PDB entry 8XHK | X-ray diffraction, 2.79 A resolution | chains C and A

Chain C (and A):
Name: Aminotransferase class I/II-fold pyridoxal phosphate-dependent enzyme
Organism: Streptomyces albogriseolus 1-36
Notes: chain A of this document is another copy of the same molecule, construct and numbering; everything in this record applies to it too
UniProtKB: A0A6B9KSL0 (A0A6B9KSL0_STRAO); residues 11-407 here = UniProt positions 11-407
Chain sequence (397 residues; each row starts with the number of its first residue):
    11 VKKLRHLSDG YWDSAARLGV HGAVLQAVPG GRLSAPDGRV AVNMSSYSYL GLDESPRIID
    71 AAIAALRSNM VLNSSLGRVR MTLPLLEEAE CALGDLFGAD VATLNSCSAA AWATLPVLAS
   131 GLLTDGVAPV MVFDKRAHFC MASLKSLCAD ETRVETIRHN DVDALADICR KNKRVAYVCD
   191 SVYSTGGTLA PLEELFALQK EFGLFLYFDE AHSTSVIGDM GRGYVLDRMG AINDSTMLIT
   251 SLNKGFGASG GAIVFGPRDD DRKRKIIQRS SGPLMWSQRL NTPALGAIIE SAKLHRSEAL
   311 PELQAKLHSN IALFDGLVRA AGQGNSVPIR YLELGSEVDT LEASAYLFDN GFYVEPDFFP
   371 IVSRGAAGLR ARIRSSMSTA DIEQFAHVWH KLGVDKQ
Not modelled in the structure: 11-12, 406-407 (chain A: 365, 406-407)
Differences from the reference sequence: engineered mutation G87 (Ser in A0A6B9KSL0)
Covalent attachments: pyridoxal phosphate (PLP) linked to K254
Residues lining bound ligands:
  - pyridoxal phosphate (PLP), molecule 1: Y57, S116, C117, S118, H148, C150, D190, D219, A221, H222, S251
  - pyridoxal phosphate (PLP), molecule 2: W286, S287, Q288

Chain C / chain A interface:
Residue-residue contacts (148):
  R15(C) with L132(A); I276(A)
  D19(C) with R279(A), salt bridge
  W22(C) with R279(A)
  D23(C) with K275(A), salt bridge; R279(A), salt bridge
  V30(C) with M91(A)
  H31(C) with R90(A); M91(A)
  G32(C) with R90(A); M91(A)
  A33(C) with M91(A); T92(A), hydrogen bond (backbone-backbone)
  V34(C) with T92(A); P94(A), hydrophobic; E97(A)
  L35(C) with L86(A); M91(A), hydrophobic; T92(A), hydrogen bond (backbone-backbone); L93(A); P94(A)
  Q36(C) with N79(A); L93(A); P94(A)
  A37(C) with V81(A), hydrophobic; L93(A)
  L43(C) with L86(A), hydrophobic
  N53(C) with L86(A), hydrogen bond (side chain-backbone); V89(A)
  S55(C) with V89(A)
  S56(C) with G87(A)
  Y57(C) with G87(A), hydrogen bond (backbone-backbone); R88(A)
  D63(C) with M80(A); V81(A)
  I69(C) with M80(A)
  A72(C) with L76(A), hydrophobic
  I73(C) with I73(A), hydrophobic; L76(A), hydrophobic; R77(A)
  L76(C) with A72(A), hydrophobic; I73(A), hydrophobic
  R77(C) with I73(A)
  N79(C) with Q36(A)
  M80(C) with I69(A)
  V81(C) with A37(A), hydrophobic; D63(A); I69(A), hydrophobic
  L82(C) with G257(A); A258(A), hydrophobic; A297(A), hydrophobic
  N83(C) with N253(A); A258(A)
  L86(C) with N253(A), hydrogen bond (backbone-side chain)
  G87(C) with Y57(A); N253(A); K254(A)
  R88(C) with N53(A); S56(A); Y57(A)
  V89(C) with S55(A); Y363(A)
  R90(C) with H31(A); G32(A); P366(A), hydrogen bond (side chain-backbone); D367(A), salt bridge; I371(A)
  M91(C) with G29(A); G32(A); A33(A); L35(A), hydrophobic; Y363(A)
  T92(C) with A33(A), hydrogen bond (backbone-backbone); V34(A); L35(A), hydrogen bond (backbone-backbone)
  L93(C) with V34(A); L35(A); Q36(A); A37(A)
  P94(C) with V34(A); L35(A); Q36(A)
  E97(C) with V34(A)
  N115(C) with N115(A); S116(A); Q288(A)
  S116(C) with N115(A); S287(A); Q288(A)
  S118(C) with W122(A); W286(A); S287(A)
  W122(C) with S118(A); W122(A), hydrophobic; C150(A); S153(A); L154(A), hydrophobic
  H148(C) with W286(A)
  C150(C) with W122(A); W286(A)
  S153(C) with W122(A); L157(A)
  L154(C) with W122(A), hydrophobic
  S156(C) with D160(A), hydrogen bond
  L157(C) with S153(A); S156(A); L157(A), hydrophobic
  D160(C) with S156(A), hydrogen bond
  S251(C) with R88(A), hydrogen bond; Q288(A)
  N253(C) with N83(A), hydrogen bond (backbone-side chain); R88(A), hydrogen bond; Q288(A)
  K254(C) with R88(A)
  A258(C) with L82(A), hydrophobic; N83(A)
  S259(C) with Q288(A); N291(A)
  G260(C) with Q288(A), hydrogen bond (backbone-side chain)
  K275(C) with D23(A), salt bridge
  R279(C) with D19(A), salt bridge; W22(A); D23(A), salt bridge
  S281(C) with F149(A)
  M285(C) with W22(A), hydrophobic
  W286(C) with S118(A), hydrogen bond; H148(A); F149(A), hydrophobic; C150(A)
  S287(C) with S116(A); S118(A)
  Q288(C) with N115(A); S116(A); S251(A); N253(A); S259(A); G260(A), hydrogen bond (side chain-backbone)
  N291(C) with S259(A); N291(A), hydrogen bond; A294(A)
  P293(C) with P293(A), hydrophobic
  A297(C) with L82(A), hydrophobic
  Y363(C) with V89(A), hydrophobic; M91(A), hydrogen bond
  E365(C) with V89(A); R90(A)
  P366(C) with R90(A), hydrogen bond (backbone-side chain)
  D367(C) with R90(A), salt bridge
Other interface residues (no listed pair), chain C (79 interface residues in all): G29, S58, C117, L132, F149, G257, G261, I276, A294, I371
Other interface residues (no listed pair), chain A (74 interface residues in all): R15, V30, C117, G261

In short:
79 residues of chain C and 74 residues of chain A are in contact; the contacts include 19 hydrogen bonds and 8
salt bridges. Polar pairs include D19(C)-R279(A), D23(C)-K275(A) and D23(C)-R279(A). Ligands of chain C:
pyridoxal phosphate. Covalently linked pyridoxal phosphate: at K254(C).
Both chains are Aminotransferase class I/II-fold pyridoxal phosphate-dependent enzyme (Streptomyces
albogriseolus 1-36). Entry 8XHK (Crystal structure of alpha-Oxoamine Synthase Alb29 with PLP cofactor) was
determined by X-ray diffraction, deposited together with 8I7U, 8XHA and 8XHD.
